8HIG - chains A and B of the 4 polymer chains in the assembly; structure by X-ray diffraction, 2.33 A resolution.

[Chain A]
Protein: DNA-binding response OmpR family regulator
Source organism: Saccharopolyspora erythraea NRRL 2338
UniProtKB: A4FQD5 (A4FQD5_SACEN); the author numbering skips numbers that UniProt does not, so the offset changes along the chain: 0-122 = UniProt 1-123; 124-256 = UniProt 124-256
Chain sequence (256 residues; numbered 0 to 256; 1 number in that range is skipped by the numbering (no residue carries it; nothing is unmodelled there); the number before each row is that of its first residue; numbering starts at 0):
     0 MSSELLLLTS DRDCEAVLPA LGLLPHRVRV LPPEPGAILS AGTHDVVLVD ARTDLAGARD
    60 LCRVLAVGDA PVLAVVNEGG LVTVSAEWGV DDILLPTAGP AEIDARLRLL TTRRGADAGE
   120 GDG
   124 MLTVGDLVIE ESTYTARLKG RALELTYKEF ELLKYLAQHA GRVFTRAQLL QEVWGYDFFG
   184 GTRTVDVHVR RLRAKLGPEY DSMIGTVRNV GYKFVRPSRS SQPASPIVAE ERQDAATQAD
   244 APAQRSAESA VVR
Not modelled in the structure: 0-119, 180-182, 222-256

[Chain B]
Protein: DNA-binding response OmpR family regulator
Source organism: Saccharopolyspora erythraea NRRL 2338
UniProtKB: A4FQD5 (A4FQD5_SACEN); residue numbers follow UniProt; this construct covers 1-256
Chain sequence (256 residues; numbered 1 to 256; the number before each row is that of its first residue):
     1 MSSELLLLTS DRDCEAVLPA LGLLPHRVRV LPPEPGAILS AGTHDVVLVD ARTDLAGARD
    61 LCRVLAVGDA PVLAVVNEGG LVTVSAEWGV DDILLPTAGP AEIDARLRLL TTRRGADAGE
   121 GDGMLTVGDL VIEESTYTAR LKGRALELTY KEFELLKYLA QHAGRVFTRA QLLQEVWGYD
   181 FFGGTRTVDV HVRRLRAKLG PEYDSMIGTV RNVGYKFVRP SRSSQPASPI VAEERQDAAT
   241 QADAPAQRSA ESAVVR
Not modelled in the structure: 1-126, 143-144, 182-183, 221-256

[Chain A / chain B interface]
Pairs across the interface (7):
  Ser135(A) with Arg165(B); Val166(B), hydrogen bond (backbone-backbone)
  Thr136(A) with Gly164(B), hydrogen bond (side chain-backbone); Lys216(B)
  Tyr137(A) with Val166(B), hydrophobic; Val213(B), hydrophobic
  Tyr150(A) with Asn212(B)
Also at the interface, not in a pair above, chain A (5 interface residues in all): Thr138
Also at the interface, not in a pair above, chain B (8 interface residues in all): Val210, Arg211

[Overview]
5 residues of chain A and 8 residues of chain B are in contact, with 2 hydrogen bonds. Polar pairs include
Thr136(A)-Gly164(B) and Ser135(A)-Val166(B).
Both chains are DNA-binding response OmpR family regulator (Saccharopolyspora erythraea NRRL 2338). Entry 8HIG
(Co-crystal structure of C-terminal DNA binding domain of Saccharopolyspora erythraea GlnR in complex with its
cognate ...) was determined by X-ray diffraction.
